PDB entry 8JLD | electron microscopy, 2.48 A resolution | chains F and I of the 10 polymer chains in the assembly

Chain F:
Protein: Histone H4
From: Homo sapiens
UniProtKB: P62805 (H4_HUMAN); residues 0-102 here correspond to UniProt positions 1-103 (UniProt number = residue number + 1)
Sequence (106 residues; each row starts with the number of its first residue; numbers below 1 keep their minus sign (Gly-3 is residue -3)):
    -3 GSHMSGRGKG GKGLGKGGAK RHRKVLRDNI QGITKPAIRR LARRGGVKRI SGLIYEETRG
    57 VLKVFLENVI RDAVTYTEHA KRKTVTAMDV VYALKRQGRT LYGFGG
Unresolved in the structure: -3 to 24
Construct notes: expression tag (-3 to -1)
Curated features (UniProtKB/Swiss-Prot):
  - DNA-binding region: Lys16 to Lys20
  - modified residue: Ser1 (N-acetylserine), Arg3 (Asymmetric dimethylarginine), Lys5 (N6-(2-hydroxyisobutyryl)lysine), Lys8 (N6-(2-hydroxyisobutyryl)lysine), Lys12 (N6-(2-hydroxyisobutyryl)lysine), Lys16 (N6-(2-hydroxyisobutyryl)lysine), Lys20 (N6,N6,N6-trimethyllysine), Lys31 (N6-(2-hydroxyisobutyryl)lysine), Lys44 (N6-(2-hydroxyisobutyryl)lysine), Ser47 (Phosphoserine), Tyr51 (Phosphotyrosine), Lys59 (N6-(2-hydroxyisobutyryl)lysine), Lys77 (N6-(2-hydroxyisobutyryl)lysine), Lys79 (N6-(2-hydroxyisobutyryl)lysine), Thr80 (Phosphothreonine), Tyr88 (Phosphotyrosine), Lys91 (N6-(2-hydroxyisobutyryl)lysine)
  - cross-link (Glycyl lysine isopeptide (Lys-Gly)): Lys12 (interchain with G-Cter in SUMO2), Lys20 (interchain with G-Cter in SUMO2), Lys31 (interchain with G-Cter in SUMO2), Lys59 (interchain with G-Cter in SUMO2), Lys79 (interchain with G-Cter in SUMO2), Lys91 (interchain with G-Cter in SUMO2)

Chain I:
Molecule: 145-nt DNA strand
From: synthetic construct
Sequence (145 nucleotides; row label = number of the first residue in the row; numbers below 1 keep their minus sign (DA-72 is residue -72)):
   -72 ATCAGAATCC CGGTGCCGAG GCCGCTCAAT TGGTCGTAGA CAGCTCTAGC ACCGCTTAAA
   -12 CGCACGTACG CGCTGTCCCC CGCGTTTTAA CCGCCAAGGG GATTACTCCC TAGTCTCCAG
    48 GCACGTGTCA GATATATACA TCGAT

Interface between chain F and chain I:
Residue-residue contacts - 10 pairs, chain F then chain I:
  Arg35(F) with DC8(I), salt bridge to the phosphate
  Arg45(F) with DC7(I), sugar contact; DC8(I), phosphate contact
  Ile46(F) with DC7(I), sugar contact; DC8(I), hydrogen bond to the phosphate
  Gly48(F) with DC7(I), hydrogen bond to the phosphate
  Arg78(F) with DG28(I), phosphate contact
  Lys79(F) with DG27(I), phosphate contact; DG28(I), hydrogen bond to the phosphate
  Thr80(F) with DG28(I), hydrogen bond to the phosphate
Also at the interface, not in a pair above, chain F (10 interface residues in all): Lys44, Ser47, Lys77
Also at the interface, not in a pair above, chain I (5 interface residues in all): DA29

Overview:
Chain F and chain I form an interface of 10 and 5 residues respectively, with 4 hydrogen bonds and 1 salt
bridge. Polar contacts include Ile46(F)-DC8(I), Gly48(F)-DC7(I) and Lys79(F)-DG28(I). Curated annotation
(UniProt) lists a DNA-binding region on chain F.
Chain F is Histone H4 (Homo sapiens) and chain I is a 145-nt DNA strand (synthetic construct); the structure,
Cryo-EM structure of the 145 bp human nucleosome containing acetylated H3 tail, was determined by electron
microscopy together with 8JL9, 8JLA and 8JLB from the same study.
